Entry 6QM7 (electron microscopy, 2.80 A resolution); this record covers chains B and C of the 28 polymer chains in the assembly.

# Chain B
Molecule: Proteasome alpha2 chain
Organism: Leishmania tarentolae
Chain sequence (231 residues; numbered 1 to 231; the number before each row is that of its first residue):
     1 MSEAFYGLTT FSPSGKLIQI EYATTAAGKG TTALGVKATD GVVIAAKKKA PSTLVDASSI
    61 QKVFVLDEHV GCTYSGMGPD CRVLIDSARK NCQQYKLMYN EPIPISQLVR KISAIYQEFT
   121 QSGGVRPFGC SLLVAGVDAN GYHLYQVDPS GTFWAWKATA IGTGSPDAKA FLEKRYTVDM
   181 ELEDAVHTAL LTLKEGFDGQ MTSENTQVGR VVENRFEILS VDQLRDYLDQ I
Not modelled in the structure: 1-2

# Chain C
Molecule: Proteasome alpha3 chain
Organism: Leishmania tarentolae
Chain sequence (285 residues; numbered 1 to 285; the number before each row is that of its first residue):
     1 MSHRYDSRTT TFSPEGRLYQ VEYAVEAIQQ AGTVIGVCTK DGVVLAGEKM VPHPLFDSES
    61 MQDKNTSGEK MYKIAEHIGC SVAGVTSDAY ALLNYARLSA LRHQYTFQEP MAIEDLCRIL
   121 CDEKQLYTQY GGVRPYGVSF LLVGWDRYYG YQLYSTEPSG DYSAWSAYAI GQNDQVAHAL
   181 LKKDWHESMT LEDGMLLALR VLGKTMDTAK IDLDRVEVAV MRKVPASNID QLLDPFKHHP
   241 KTTPRFQILT RSELKPHAER ADQAREAEEK AEAERQRQQE QALES
Not modelled in the structure: 1, 278-285

# Interface between chain B and chain C
Pairs across the interface (67; chain B residue first):
  Ala4(B) with Ser2(C)
  Phe5(B) with Gly131(C)
  Tyr6(B) with Ser2(C), hydrogen bond (side chain-backbone); Tyr5(C); Asp6(C); Gly132(C)
  Gly7(B) with Ser7(C), hydrogen bond (backbone-side chain); Gly132(C), hydrogen bond (backbone-backbone)
  Thr9(B) with Arg134(C)
  Thr10(B) with Ser7(C); Thr9(C); Gln20(C)
  Phe11(B) with Gln20(C), hydrogen bond (backbone-side chain); Tyr23(C); Ala24(C), hydrophobic; Ala27(C), hydrophobic; Arg134(C); Pro135(C); Gly137(C)
  Ser12(B) with Tyr23(C)
  Pro13(B) with Tyr23(C), hydrophobic; Glu26(C)
  Ser14(B) with Glu26(C)
  Gly15(B) with Tyr23(C); Ala27(C)
  Leu17(B) with Val85(C), hydrophobic; Arg134(C)
  Lys37(B) with Asp57(C), salt bridge
  Ser106(B) with Met61(C)
  Arg110(B) with Glu59(C), salt bridge; Met61(C)
  Gln117(B) with Ser87(C); Asp88(C), hydrogen bond; Ala91(C); Arg134(C)
  Thr120(B) with Arg134(C), hydrogen bond (backbone-side chain)
  Gln121(B) with Asp88(C); Tyr127(C); Val133(C); Arg134(C); Pro135(C); Tyr136(C)
  Ser122(B) with Val133(C)
  Gly123(B) with Val133(C)
  Asn140(B) with Ser60(C); Met61(C)
  His143(B) with Ser60(C)
  Tyr145(B) with Glu59(C), hydrogen bond
  Ser150(B) with Ser87(C), hydrogen bond (backbone-side chain)
  Gly151(B) with Ser87(C)
  Thr152(B) with Thr86(C), hydrogen bond; Ser87(C), hydrogen bond (backbone-side chain)
  Phe153(B) with Tyr90(C)
  Trp154(B) with Glu69(C)
  Ala155(B) with Phe56(C); Asp57(C), hydrogen bond (backbone-backbone)
  Trp156(B) with His53(C); Leu55(C); Phe56(C), hydrophobic; Asp57(C)
  Lys157(B) with Leu55(C), hydrogen bond (backbone-backbone); Phe56(C); Asp57(C)
  Ala158(B) with Leu55(C)
  Glu173(B) with His53(C), salt bridge; Pro54(C)
  Tyr176(B) with Leu55(C), hydrophobic
Interface residues without a listed pair, chain B (37 interface residues in all): Gln107, Lys169, Leu172
Interface residues without a listed pair, chain C (37 interface residues in all): His3, Gln30, Ser58, Gln62

# Overview
Chain B and chain C each contribute 37 residues to their interface; the contacts include 12 hydrogen bonds and
3 salt bridges. Polar contacts include Lys37(B)-Asp57(C), Arg110(B)-Glu59(C) and Glu173(B)-His53(C).
Here chain B is Proteasome alpha2 chain and chain C is Proteasome alpha3 chain, both from Leishmania
tarentolae. Entry 6QM7 (Leishmania tarentolae proteasome 20S subunit complexed with GSK3494245) was determined
by electron microscopy (same publication as 6QM8).
